PDB entry 6ZI5 | X-ray diffraction, 2.80 A resolution | chains C and M of the 4 polymer chains in the assembly

Chain C:
Molecule: Photosynthetic reaction center cytochrome c subunit
From: Blastochloris viridis
Reference sequence: P07173 (CYCR_BLAVI); residues 1-336 here correspond to UniProt positions 21-356 (UniProt number = residue number + 20)
Sequence (336 residues; row label = number of the first residue in the row):
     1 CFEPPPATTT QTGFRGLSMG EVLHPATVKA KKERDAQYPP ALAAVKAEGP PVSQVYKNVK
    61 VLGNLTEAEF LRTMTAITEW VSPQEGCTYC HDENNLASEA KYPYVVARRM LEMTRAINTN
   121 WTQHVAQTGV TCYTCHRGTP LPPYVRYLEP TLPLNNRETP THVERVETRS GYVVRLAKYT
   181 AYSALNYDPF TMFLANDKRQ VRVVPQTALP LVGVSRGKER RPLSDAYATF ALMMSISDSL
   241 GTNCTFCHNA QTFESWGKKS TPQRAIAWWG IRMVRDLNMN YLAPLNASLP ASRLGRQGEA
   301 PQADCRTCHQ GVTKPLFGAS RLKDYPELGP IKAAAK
Unresolved in the structure: 333-336
Curated features (UniProtKB/Swiss-Prot):
  - binding site (heme): Met-74, Cys-87, Cys-90, His-91, Met-110, His-124, Cys-132, Cys-135, His-136, Met-233, Cys-244, Cys-247, His-248, Cys-305, Cys-308, His-309
  - site: Cys-1 (Not N-palmitoylated)
  - lipidation: Cys-1 (S-diacylglycerol cysteine)
Glycans and other covalent adducts: diacyl glycerol (DGA) linked to Cys-1; heme c (HEC) linked to Cys-87, Cys-90, Cys-132, Cys-135, Cys-244, Cys-247, Cys-305, Cys-308
Metal / ion sites: heme c Fe (4 sites), coordinated by Met-74, His-91, Met-110, His-124, His-136, Met-233, His-248, His-309
Ligand contacts:
  - heme c (HEC), molecule 1: Tyr-56, Lys-57, Asn-58, Val-59, Lys-60, Val-61, Leu-62, Phe-70, Leu-71, Met-74, Thr-75, Ile-77, Thr-78, Val-81, Ser-82, Gly-86, His-91, Leu-96, Ala-97, Tyr-104, Ala-107, Arg-108
  - heme c (HEC), molecule 2: Ile-77, Val-81, Tyr-89, Tyr-102, Pro-103, Val-106, Ala-107, Met-110, Leu-111, Met-113, Thr-114, Ile-117, Val-130, Thr-131, His-136, Pro-140, Leu-141, Pro-142, Val-145, Leu-277, Leu-282, Leu-289, Arg-293, Pro-301, Gln-302, Thr-307
  - heme c (HEC), molecule 3: Ile-117, His-124, Val-125, Ala-126, Thr-128, Gly-129, Val-130, Ile-236, Leu-240, Phe-246, Gln-263, Ile-266, Ala-267, Gly-270, Ile-271, Met-273, Val-274, Leu-277, Asp-304, His-309, Thr-313, Lys-314, Pro-315
  - heme c (HEC), molecule 4: Gln-200, Val-201, Arg-202, Val-203, Val-204, Gln-206, Phe-230, Met-233, Met-234, Ile-236, Ser-237, Leu-240, Thr-242, Asn-243, Phe-246, His-248, Phe-253, Glu-254, Trp-256, Gln-263, Arg-264, Ala-267, Trp-268, Ile-271, Arg-272

Chain M:
Molecule: Reaction center protein M chain
From: Blastochloris viridis
Reference sequence: P06010 (RCEM_BLAVI); residues 1-323 here correspond to UniProt positions 2-324 (UniProt number = residue number + 1)
Sequence (323 residues; each row starts with the number of its first residue):
     1 ADYQTIYTQI QARGPHITVS GEWGDNDRVG KPFYSYWLGK IGDAQIGPIY LGASGIAAFA
    61 FGSTAILIIL FNMAAEVHFD PLQFFRQFFW LGLYPPKAQY GMGIPPLHDG GWWLMAGLFM
   121 TLSLGSWWIR VYSRARALGL GTHIAWNFAA AIFFVLCIGC IHPTLVGSWS EGVPFGIWPH
   181 IDWLTAFSIR YGNFYYCPWH GFSIGFAYGC GLLFAAHGAT ILAVARFGGD REIEQITDRG
   241 TAVERAALFW RWTIGFNATI ESVHRWGWFF SLMVMVSASV GILLTGTFVD NWYLWCVKHG
   301 AAPDYPAYLP ATPDPASLPG APK
Curated features (UniProtKB/Swiss-Prot):
  - binding site ((7R,8Z)-bacteriochlorophyll b): His-180, His-200
  - binding site (Fe cation): His-217, Glu-232, His-264
  - binding site (a ubiquinone): Trp-250
Metal / ion sites: Fe ion: His-217, Glu-232, His-264 (shared with 2 residues of chain L)
Ligand contacts:
  - bacteriochlorophyll b (BCB), molecule 1: Leu-38, Met-120, Phe-154, Val-155, Ile-158, Val-173, Ile-177, Trp-178, His-180, Ile-181, Trp-183, Leu-184
  - bacteriochlorophyll b (BCB), molecule 2: Gly-62, Ala-65, Ile-66, Ile-69, Met-120, Leu-124, Phe-148, Ala-151, Ile-152, Phe-154, Val-155, Ile-158, Phe-175, Trp-183, Leu-184, Thr-185, Phe-187, Ser-188, Asn-193, Phe-194, Tyr-195, Cys-197, Trp-199, His-200, Ser-203, Ile-204, Ala-207, Tyr-208, Val-274, Met-275, Ala-278, Gly-281, Ile-282
  - bacteriochlorophyll b (BCB), molecule 3: Leu-184, Tyr-195, Tyr-208
  - bacteriochlorophyll b (BCB), molecule 4: Tyr-195, His-200, Gly-201, Ile-204, Gly-205, Tyr-208, Gly-209, Leu-212, Phe-270
  - bacteriopheophytin b (BPB), molecule 1: Ala-58, Phe-59, Gly-62, Ser-123, Leu-124, Trp-127, Val-131, Ile-144, Asn-147, Phe-148, Ala-151, Ser-271, Val-274, Met-275
  - bacteriopheophytin b (BPB), molecule 2: Tyr-208, Gly-211, Leu-212, Ala-215, Ala-216, Trp-250, Thr-253, Ile-254
  - menaquinone-7 (MQ7): Leu-212, Leu-213, Ala-216, His-217, Thr-220, Val-243, Ala-246, Ala-247, Trp-250, Ile-254, Phe-256, Asn-257, Ala-258, Thr-259, Ile-260, Val-263, Trp-266, Phe-270
  - 15-cis-1,2-dihydroneurosporene (NS5): Ile-66, Ile-69, Leu-70, Met-73, Phe-88, Trp-113, Leu-114, Gly-117, Leu-118, Met-120, Thr-121, Val-155, Leu-156, Ile-158, Gly-159, Cys-160, Trp-169, Val-173, Pro-174, Phe-175, Gly-176, Ile-177, His-180
Reported in the primary citation:
  - binding site for bacteriochlorophyll b: Tyr-195, His-200
  - conformationally variable residues: Tyr-195, His-200
  - binding site for menaquinone-7: His-217
  - conformationally variable residues: His-217 (from molecular simulation)

Interface between chain C and chain M:
Pairs across the interface (119):
  Gln-11(C) with Tyr-308(M)
  Thr-12(C) with Tyr-308(M); Leu-309(M)
  Gly-13(C) with Tyr-308(M)
  Phe-14(C) with Pro-306(M), hydrophobic; Tyr-308(M)
  Leu-17(C) with Tyr-305(M)
  Val-163(C) with Gln-83(M); Arg-86(M)
  Arg-169(C) with His-78(M), hydrogen bond
  Ser-170(C) with Val-77(M); Asp-80(M); Gln-83(M); Gln-87(M), hydrogen bond (backbone-side chain)
  Val-173(C) with Glu-76(M); Gln-87(M); Trp-90(M), hydrophobic; Leu-91(M), hydrophobic
  Val-174(C) with Arg-86(M); Gln-87(M)
  Tyr-182(C) with Trp-90(M), hydrogen bond (backbone-side chain)
  Ser-183(C) with Trp-90(M)
  Ala-184(C) with Trp-90(M); Tyr-94(M), hydrogen bond (backbone-side chain); Trp-178(M), hydrophobic; Asp-182(M)
  Leu-185(C) with Asp-182(M), hydrogen bond (backbone-side chain)
  Asn-186(C) with Glu-76(M); Tyr-94(M); Lys-97(M), hydrogen bond (backbone-side chain)
  Tyr-187(C) with Lys-97(M)
  Arg-202(C) with Asp-314(M), salt bridge; Ala-316(M)
  Val-203(C) with Arg-190(M)
  Val-204(C) with Ile-189(M); Arg-190(M); Asn-291(M)
  Pro-205(C) with Arg-190(M); Asp-290(M); Asn-291(M), hydrogen bond (backbone-side chain); Leu-294(M)
  Gln-206(C) with Leu-294(M)
  Thr-207(C) with Asp-290(M); Asn-291(M); Leu-294(M)
  Ala-208(C) with Val-289(M); Asp-290(M), hydrogen bond (backbone-backbone); Asn-291(M), hydrogen bond (backbone-backbone); Leu-294(M); Trp-295(M)
  Leu-209(C) with Phe-288(M); Asp-290(M)
  Pro-210(C) with Gly-286(M); Thr-287(M); Phe-288(M); Val-289(M); Asp-290(M)
  Arg-216(C) with Leu-165(M); Val-166(M); Gly-286(M), hydrogen bond (side chain-backbone); Thr-287(M), hydrogen bond (side chain-backbone)
  Gly-217(C) with Gln-99(M); Val-166(M), hydrogen bond (backbone-backbone); Gly-167(M)
  Lys-218(C) with Gln-99(M); Tyr-100(M); Gly-101(M)
  Arg-220(C) with Gln-99(M), hydrogen bond (backbone-side chain); Val-166(M); Glu-171(M), salt bridge; Arg-190(M); Tyr-191(M), hydrogen bond
  Arg-221(C) with Gln-99(M)
  Pro-222(C) with Lys-97(M); Gln-99(M); Ser-170(M)
  Leu-223(C) with Ser-170(M), hydrogen bond (backbone-side chain); Glu-171(M); Trp-183(M); Arg-190(M)
  Ser-224(C) with Lys-97(M), hydrogen bond (side chain-backbone)
  Ala-226(C) with Ala-186(M)
  Tyr-227(C) with Pro-174(M); Trp-183(M); Ala-186(M), hydrophobic
  Phe-230(C) with Thr-185(M)
  Ala-250(C) with Asn-193(M)
  Gln-251(C) with Asn-193(M), hydrogen bond (backbone-side chain); Tyr-196(M), hydrogen bond; Tyr-293(M); Pro-303(M), hydrogen bond (side chain-backbone); Tyr-305(M)
  Thr-252(C) with Tyr-293(M)
  Glu-254(C) with Asn-291(M), hydrogen bond; Tyr-293(M)
  Trp-256(C) with Thr-312(M); Pro-313(M); Asp-314(M); Pro-315(M)
  Gly-257(C) with Ala-311(M); Thr-312(M), hydrogen bond (backbone-backbone)
  Lys-258(C) with Asp-304(M), salt bridge; Tyr-305(M), hydrogen bond (side chain-backbone); Ala-307(M); Ala-311(M)
  Lys-259(C) with Tyr-293(M); Asp-304(M), salt bridge
  Ser-260(C) with Thr-312(M)
  Thr-261(C) with Thr-312(M), hydrogen bond (backbone-side chain)
  Pro-262(C) with Pro-310(M); Thr-312(M)
  Ala-265(C) with Thr-312(M)
  Trp-268(C) with Pro-315(M), hydrophobic; Ala-316(M), hydrophobic; Pro-322(M)
  Trp-269(C) with Pro-315(M); Pro-322(M)
  Arg-272(C) with Pro-322(M); Lys-323(M), hydrogen bond (side chain-backbone)
Also at the interface, not in a pair above, chain C (60 interface residues in all): Gly-171, Ala-177, Leu-211, Ser-215, Asn-249, Phe-253, Ser-255, Gln-263, Arg-275
Also at the interface, not in a pair above, chain M (62 interface residues in all): Ala-98, Gly-172, Pro-179, Phe-187, Gly-192, Lys-298, Ala-321

Overview:
Chain C and chain M form an interface of 60 and 62 residues respectively; the contacts include 24 hydrogen
bonds and 4 salt bridges. Polar pairs include Arg-202(C)/Asp-314(M), Arg-220(C)/Glu-171(M) and
Lys-258(C)/Asp-304(M). The paper reports a binding site for bacteriochlorophyll b at Tyr-195(M) and
His-200(M); a binding site for menaquinone-7 at His-217(M).
Here chain C is Photosynthetic reaction center cytochrome c subunit and chain M is Reaction center protein M
chain, both from Blastochloris viridis. Entry 6ZI5 (Ultrafast Structural Response to Charge Redistribution
Within a Photosynthetic Reaction Centre - 300 ps (a) structure) was determined by X-ray diffraction together
with 6ZHW, 6ZI4, 6ZI6, 6ZI9, 6ZIA and 6ZID from the same study.
